Entry 5GRS (electron microscopy, 5.40 A resolution (low resolution: residue-level contacts below are approximate; hydrogen-bond / salt-bridge calls are withheld)); this record covers chains C and E of the 12 polymer chains in the assembly.

# Chain C
Molecule: Sterol regulatory element-binding protein cleavage-activating protein
From: Schizosaccharomyces pombe (strain 972 / ATCC 24843)
Reference sequence: O43043 (SCAP_SCHPO); residue numbers follow UniProt; this construct covers 567-961
Chain sequence (396 residues; numbered 566 to 961; the number before each row is that of its first residue):
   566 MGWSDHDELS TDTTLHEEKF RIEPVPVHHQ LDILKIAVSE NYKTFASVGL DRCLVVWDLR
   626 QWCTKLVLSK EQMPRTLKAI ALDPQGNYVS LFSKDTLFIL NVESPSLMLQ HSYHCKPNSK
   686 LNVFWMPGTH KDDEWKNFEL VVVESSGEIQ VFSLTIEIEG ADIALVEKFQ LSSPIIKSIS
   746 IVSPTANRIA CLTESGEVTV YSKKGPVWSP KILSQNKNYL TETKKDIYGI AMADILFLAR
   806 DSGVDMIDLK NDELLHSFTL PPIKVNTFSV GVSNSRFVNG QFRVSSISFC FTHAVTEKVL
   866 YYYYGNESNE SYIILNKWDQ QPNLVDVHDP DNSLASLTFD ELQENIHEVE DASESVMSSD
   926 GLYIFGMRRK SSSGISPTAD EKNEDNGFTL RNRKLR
Not modelled in the structure: 566, 942-961
Differences from the reference sequence: expression tag (566); engineered mutation S671 (Cys in O43043), S873 (Cys in O43043), S901 (Cys in O43043), S920 (Cys in O43043), S941 (Cys in O43043)

# Chain E
Molecule: Sterol regulatory element-binding protein 1
From: Schizosaccharomyces pombe (strain 972 / ATCC 24843)
Reference sequence: Q9UUD1 (SREBP_SCHPO); numbering as in UniProt (aligned over 628-896)
Chain sequence (272 residues; numbered 625 to 896; the number before each row is that of its first residue):
   625 AHMQHSKSSV HAELRELPES TANLIENSHA DDVFSPNMVE RLWVLAKSTR DSAQMSDSII
   685 SSLSDVLVLS PLEVLASWYA ADLLDALLME SLSRKVEISE IEEIISLCPK NSSIIRHALL
   745 AKLVLFPENT ADSLNEVLAA YKNTLDLCSQ DKRKQSSVLK INLSKLFTLH SCLSLALQRL
   805 GYGDVSKRMY QEIFVPDSDA DITPLSFIIS WTALNTFAPI CTSPKENDVV EKMAMYVRTA
   865 IGTLKIQDLK LSRKLINSCI DIGSRLQEDL GY
Not modelled in the structure: 625-693, 776-780, 848-849, 890-896
Differences from the reference sequence: expression tag (625-627); engineered mutation S644 (Cys in Q9UUD1), S672 (Cys in Q9UUD1)
From the paper describing this entry:
  - mutagenesis - E855K/R862E/G866D: abolished binding to Sterol regulatory element-binding protein cleavage-activating protein (chain C)
  - mutagenesis - W702D/Y703D: decreased stability
  - mutagenesis - E855K/R862E/G866D: abolished binding to Scp1-WD40
  - mutagenesis - W702D/Y703D: unchanged binding to Scp1-WD40

# How chain C and chain E interact
Pairs across the interface (7; chain C residue first):
  L596(C) - M859(E)
  D597(C) - R862(E)
  L615(C) - M859(E)
  R617(C) - E855(E)
  K643(C) - S888(E)
  N683(C) - S888(E)
  N683(C) - R889(E)
Other interface residues (no listed pair), chain C (7 interface residues in all): L642
Other interface residues (no listed pair), chain E (6 interface residues in all): G887
From the paper, about this interface:
  - interface residues, chain E: R862(E) (proposed by the authors, not directly observed)

# In short
Chain C and chain E form an interface of 7 and 6 residues respectively. The paper reports that
E855K/R862E/G866D of chain E abolish binding to Sterol regulatory element-binding protein cleavage-activating
protein (chain C); the interface residue R862(E).
Chain C is Sterol regulatory element-binding protein cleavage-activating protein and chain E is Sterol
regulatory element-binding protein 1, both from Schizosaccharomyces pombe (strain 972 / ATCC 24843); the
structure, Complex structure of the fission yeast SREBP-SCAP binding domains, was determined by electron
microscopy, deposited together with 5GPD.
